Entry 7B0C (X-ray diffraction, 3.00 A resolution); this record covers chains A and B of the 4 polymer chains in the assembly.

Chain A (and B):
Name: HTH-type transcriptional repressor NsrR
From: Streptomyces coelicolor A3(2)
Notes: chain B of this document is another copy of the same molecule, construct and numbering; everything in this record applies to it too
UniProtKB: Q9L132 (NSRR_STRCO); residues 1-148 here = UniProt positions 1-148
Amino-acid sequence (161 residues; numbered 1 to 161; the number before each row is that of its first residue):
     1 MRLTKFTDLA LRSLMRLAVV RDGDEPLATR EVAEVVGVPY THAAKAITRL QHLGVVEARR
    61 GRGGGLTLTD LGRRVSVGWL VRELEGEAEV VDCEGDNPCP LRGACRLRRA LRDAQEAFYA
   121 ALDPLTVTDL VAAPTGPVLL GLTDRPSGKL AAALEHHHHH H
Not modelled in the structure: 145-161
Sequence notes: expression tag (149-161)
Metal / ion sites: 4Fe-4S cluster Fe site 1: Asp8 (shared with Cys93(B), Cys99(B), Cys105(B) of chain B); 4Fe-4S cluster Fe site 2: Cys93, Cys99, Cys105 (shared with Asp8(B) of chain B)
Small-molecule neighbours:
  - 4Fe-4S cluster (SF4), molecule 1: Asp8, Arg12, Met15
  - 4Fe-4S cluster (SF4), molecule 2: Val91, Cys93, Cys99, Leu101, Arg102, Cys105, Leu107, Arg108, Leu111
Curated features (UniProtKB/Swiss-Prot):
  - DNA-binding region: Thr29 to His52 (H-T-H motif)
  - binding site ([2Fe-2S] cluster): Cys93, Cys99, Cys105
What the authors report for this chain:
  - conformationally variable residues (loop rearrangement, order/disorder transition): Arg59 to Gly64, Glu87 to Cys105
  - binding site for the 23-nt DNA strand: Lys5, Phe6, Thr29, Tyr40, Thr41, His42, Thr48, His52, Ala58 to Gly61, Arg59 to Gly64
  - binding site for the 23-nt DNA strand: Lys5, Phe6, Thr29, Thr41, His42, Lys45, Thr48, His52, Arg60, Gly61
  - 4Fe-4S cluster coordination: Asp8, Cys93, Cys99, Cys105
  - specificity-determining residues: Thr41, Arg60 (proposed by the authors, not directly observed)

Interface between chain A and chain B:
Contacting residue pairs (82; chain A residue first):
  Met1(A) with Met1(B), hydrophobic; Arg2(B); Leu3(B), hydrophobic; Glu85(B), hydrogen bond (backbone-side chain); Glu89(B); Val90(B); Phe118(B), hydrophobic
  Arg2(A) with Met1(B); Ala88(B); Glu89(B), hydrogen bond (side chain-backbone); Val90(B); Asp92(B), salt bridge
  Leu3(A) with Met1(B), hydrophobic; Val90(B), hydrogen bond (backbone-backbone)
  Asp8(A) with Leu107(B)
  Leu11(A) with Leu107(B), hydrophobic
  Arg12(A) with Cys99(B)
  Met15(A) with Leu101(B), hydrophobic
  Val35(A) with Pro100(B)
  Val36(A) with Pro100(B)
  Gly37(A) with Asn97(B), hydrogen bond (backbone-side chain)
  Glu85(A) with Met1(B), hydrogen bond (side chain-backbone)
  Ala88(A) with Arg2(B)
  Glu89(A) with Met1(B); Arg2(B), hydrogen bond (backbone-side chain)
  Val90(A) with Met1(B); Arg2(B); Leu3(B), hydrogen bond (backbone-backbone)
  Val91(A) with Arg2(B)
  Asp92(A) with Arg2(B)
  Cys99(A) with Arg12(B)
  Pro100(A) with Val35(B); Val36(B); Leu142(B), hydrophobic
  Leu101(A) with Val138(B), hydrophobic; Leu139(B), hydrophobic
  Ala104(A) with Pro134(B), hydrophobic; Thr135(B), hydrogen bond (backbone-side chain); Val138(B), hydrophobic
  Cys105(A) with Thr135(B)
  Arg106(A) with Asp129(B), hydrogen bond (side chain-backbone); Leu130(B); Ala132(B); Ala133(B), hydrogen bond (side chain-backbone); Pro134(B); Thr135(B), hydrogen bond (backbone-side chain)
  Leu107(A) with Asp8(B); Leu130(B)
  Arg109(A) with Pro134(B)
  Ala110(A) with Leu122(B); Leu125(B), hydrophobic
  Leu111(A) with Leu122(B), hydrophobic
  Ala114(A) with Phe118(B); Ala121(B), hydrophobic; Leu122(B), hydrophobic
  Gln115(A) with Phe118(B)
  Ala117(A) with Ala117(B); Ala121(B), hydrophobic
  Phe118(A) with Met1(B), hydrophobic; Ala114(B); Gln115(B)
  Ala121(A) with Ala114(B), hydrophobic; Ala117(B), hydrophobic
  Leu122(A) with Ala110(B); Leu111(B), hydrophobic; Ala114(B), hydrophobic
  Leu125(A) with Ala110(B), hydrophobic
  Asp129(A) with Arg106(B), hydrogen bond (backbone-side chain)
  Leu130(A) with Arg106(B); Leu107(B)
  Ala132(A) with Arg106(B)
  Ala133(A) with Arg106(B), hydrogen bond (backbone-side chain)
  Pro134(A) with Ala104(B), hydrophobic; Arg106(B); Arg109(B)
  Thr135(A) with Ala104(B), hydrogen bond (side chain-backbone); Cys105(B); Arg106(B), hydrogen bond (side chain-backbone)
  Val138(A) with Leu101(B), hydrophobic; Ala104(B), hydrophobic
  Leu139(A) with Leu101(B), hydrophobic
  Leu142(A) with Pro100(B), hydrophobic
Interface residues without a listed pair, chain A (45 interface residues in all): Lys5, Val77, Asp113
Interface residues without a listed pair, chain B (45 interface residues in all): Lys5, Leu11, Met15, Val77, Val91, Asp113

In short:
Chain A and chain B each contribute 45 residues to their interface; the contacts include 15 hydrogen bonds and
1 salt bridge. Among the polar pairs are Arg2(A)-Asp92(B), Met1(A)-Glu85(B) and Arg2(A)-Glu89(B). The paper
reports a binding site for the 23-nt DNA strand at Lys5(A), Phe6(A) and Thr29(A) among others; 4Fe-4S cluster
coordination by Asp8(A), Cys93(A) and Cys99(A) among others.
Chain A and chain B are both HTH-type transcriptional repressor NsrR (Streptomyces coelicolor A3(2)); the
structure, [4Fe-4S]-NsrR complexed to 23-bp HmpA1 operator fragment, was determined by X-ray diffraction.
